Entry 7S7D (X-ray diffraction, 1.56 A resolution); this record covers chains A and B of the 3 polymer chains in the assembly.

Chain A:
Molecule: HLA class I histocompatibility antigen, B-7 alpha chain
Organism: Homo sapiens
Reference sequence: P01889 (1B07_HUMAN); residues 1-275 here correspond to UniProt positions 25-299 (UniProt number = residue number + 24)
Chain sequence (275 residues; each row starts with the number of its first residue):
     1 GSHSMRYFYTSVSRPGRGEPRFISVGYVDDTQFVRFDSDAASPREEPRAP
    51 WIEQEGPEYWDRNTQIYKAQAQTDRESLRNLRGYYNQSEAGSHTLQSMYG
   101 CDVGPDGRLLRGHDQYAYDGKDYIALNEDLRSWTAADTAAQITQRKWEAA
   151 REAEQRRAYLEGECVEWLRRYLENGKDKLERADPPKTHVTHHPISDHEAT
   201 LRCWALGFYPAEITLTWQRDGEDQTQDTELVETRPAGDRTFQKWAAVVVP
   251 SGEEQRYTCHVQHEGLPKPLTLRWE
Disulfide bonds: Cys101-Cys164, Cys203-Cys259
UniProt features mapped onto this chain:
  - region: Glu275 (Connecting peptide)
  - motif: Ser77 to Gly83 (Bw6 motif)
  - binding site (a peptide antigen): Asn63, Tyr84, Thr143, Lys146, Glu152, Tyr159, Tyr171
  - glycosylation: Asn86 (N-linked (GlcNAc...) asparagine)

Chain B:
Molecule: Beta-2-microglobulin
Organism: Homo sapiens
Reference sequence: P61769 (B2MG_HUMAN); residues 1-99 here correspond to UniProt positions 21-119 (UniProt number = residue number + 20)
Chain sequence (100 residues; numbered 0 to 99; the number before each row is that of its first residue; numbering starts at 0):
     0 MIQRTPKIQVYSRHPAENGKSNFLNCYVSGFHPSDIEVDLLKNGERIEKV
    50 EHSDLSFSKDWSFYLLYYTEFTPTEKDEYACRVNHVTLSQPKIVKWDRDM
Sequence notes: initiating methionine (0)
Disulfide bonds: Cys25-Cys80
UniProt features mapped onto this chain:
  - modified residue: Gln2 (Pyrrolidone carboxylic acid)
  - glycosylation: Ile1 (N-linked (Glc) (glycation) isoleucine), Lys19 (N-linked (Glc) (glycation) lysine), Lys41 (N-linked (Glc) (glycation) lysine), Lys48 (N-linked (Glc) (glycation) lysine), Lys58 (N-linked (Glc) (glycation) lysine), Lys91 (N-linked (Glc) (glycation) lysine), Lys94 (N-linked (Glc) (glycation) lysine)

How chain A and chain B interact:
Contacting residue pairs - 54 pairs, chain A then chain B:
  Phe8(A) with Phe56(B), hydrophobic
  Tyr9(A) with Phe56(B)
  Thr10(A) with Leu54(B); Phe56(B); Phe62(B)
  Val12(A) with Ser33(B)
  Val25(A) with Asp53(B); Leu54(B); Ser55(B)
  Tyr27(A) with Ser55(B), hydrogen bond; Tyr63(B), hydrogen bond
  Gln32(A) with Asp53(B), hydrogen bond
  Arg35(A) with Asp53(B), salt bridge
  Arg48(A) with Asp53(B), salt bridge
  Ser92(A) with Met0(B)
  His93(A) with Met0(B)
  Gln96(A) with His31(B), hydrogen bond; Phe56(B); Trp60(B), hydrogen bond (side chain-backbone); Phe62(B)
  Ser97(A) with Phe56(B)
  Met98(A) with Phe56(B), hydrophobic; Trp60(B), hydrophobic
  Gln115(A) with Trp60(B)
  Tyr116(A) with Trp60(B)
  Ala117(A) with Trp60(B), hydrophobic
  Asp119(A) with Met0(B); Ile1(B); His31(B)
  Gly120(A) with His31(B)
  Asp122(A) with Trp60(B), hydrogen bond
  His192(A) with Asp98(B), salt bridge
  Arg202(A) with Asp98(B), hydrogen bond (side chain-backbone)
  Trp204(A) with Asp98(B); Met99(B)
  Leu206(A) with Pro14(B), hydrophobic
  Val231(A) with Gln8(B)
  Glu232(A) with Lys6(B), salt bridge; Gln8(B), hydrogen bond (backbone-side chain)
  Arg234(A) with Gln8(B), hydrogen bond; Tyr10(B); Met99(B), hydrogen bond (side chain-backbone)
  Pro235(A) with Tyr10(B), hydrogen bond (backbone-side chain); Asn24(B); Tyr26(B)
  Ala236(A) with Arg12(B), hydrogen bond (backbone-side chain); Asn24(B), hydrogen bond (backbone-side chain)
  Gly237(A) with Arg12(B), hydrogen bond (backbone-side chain); Leu65(B)
  Asp238(A) with Arg12(B)
  Gln242(A) with Tyr10(B); Ser11(B), hydrogen bond (side chain-backbone); Arg12(B), hydrogen bond (side chain-backbone)
  Trp244(A) with Met99(B), hydrogen bond (side chain-backbone)
Other interface residues (no listed pair), chain A (37 interface residues in all): Ile23, Thr94, Lys121, Thr233
Other interface residues (no listed pair), chain B (27 interface residues in all): His13, Ser28, Ser57, Lys58, Asp59

Summary:
Chain A and chain B form an interface of 37 and 27 residues respectively, with 17 hydrogen bonds and 4 salt
bridges. Among the polar pairs are Arg35(A)-Asp53(B), Arg48(A)-Asp53(B) and His192(A)-Asp98(B). Curated
annotation (UniProt) lists 7 peptide antigen-binding residues on chain A.
Chain A is HLA class I histocompatibility antigen, B-7 alpha chain and chain B is Beta-2-microglobulin, both
from Homo sapiens; the structure, Structure of HLA-B*07:02 in complex with synthetic sulfo-mll peptide analog,
was determined by X-ray diffraction together with 7RZD, 7RZJ, 7S79, 7S7E, 7S7F, 7S8A and 4 further entries
from the same study.
